5VAI - chains R and B of the 6 polymer chains in the assembly; structure by electron microscopy, 4.10 A resolution (low resolution: residue-level contacts below are approximate; hydrogen-bond / salt-bridge calls are withheld).

[Chain R]
Molecule: Uncharacterized protein
Source organism: Oryctolagus cuniculus
Reference sequence: G1SGD4 (G1SGD4_RABIT); residue numbers follow UniProt; this construct covers 24-422
Sequence (461 residues; row label = number of the first residue in the row; numbers below 1 keep their minus sign (Met-38 is residue -38)):
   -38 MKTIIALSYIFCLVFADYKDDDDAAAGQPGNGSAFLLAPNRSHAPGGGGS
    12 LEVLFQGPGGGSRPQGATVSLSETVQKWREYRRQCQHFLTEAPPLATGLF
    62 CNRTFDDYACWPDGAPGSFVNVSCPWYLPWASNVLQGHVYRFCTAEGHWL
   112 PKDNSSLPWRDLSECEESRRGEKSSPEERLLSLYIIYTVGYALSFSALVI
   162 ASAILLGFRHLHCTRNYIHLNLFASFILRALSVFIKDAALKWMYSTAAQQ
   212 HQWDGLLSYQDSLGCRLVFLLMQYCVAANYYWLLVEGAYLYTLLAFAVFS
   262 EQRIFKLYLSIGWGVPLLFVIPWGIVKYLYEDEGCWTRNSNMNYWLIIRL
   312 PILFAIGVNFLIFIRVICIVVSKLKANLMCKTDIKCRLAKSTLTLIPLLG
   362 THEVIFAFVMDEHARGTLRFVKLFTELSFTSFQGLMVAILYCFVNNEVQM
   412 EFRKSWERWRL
Unresolved in the structure: -38 to 28, 129-134, 422
Cystine bridges: Cys46-Cys71, Cys62-Cys104, Cys85-Cys126, Cys226-Cys296
Construct notes: expression tag (-38 to 23); conflict Ala106 (Thr in G1SGD4), Pro112 (His in G1SGD4), Arg140 (Gln in G1SGD4)
Reported in the primary citation:
  - contacts within the chain: Arg40-Gln213 (hydrogen bond), Ser155-Leu396 (hydrogen bond), Thr175-Tyr250 (hydrogen bond)
  - conformationally variable residues (helix shift): Lys334, Lys346, Gly395

[Chain B]
Molecule: Guanine nucleotide-binding protein G(I)/G(S)/G(T) subunit beta-1
Source organism: Rattus norvegicus
Reference sequence: P54311 (GBB1_RAT); numbering as in UniProt (aligned over 2-340)
Sequence (351 residues; numbered -10 to 340; the number before each row is that of its first residue; numbers below 1 keep their minus sign (Met-10 is residue -10)):
   -10 MHHHHHHGSLLQSELDQLRQEAEQLKNQIRDARKACADATLSQITNNIDP
    40 VGRIQMRTRRTLRGHLAKIYAMHWGTDSRLLVSASQDGKLIIWDSYTTNK
    90 VHAIPLRSSWVMTCAYAPSGNYVACGGLDNICSIYNLKTREGNVRVSREL
   140 AGHTGYLSCCRFLDDNQIVTSSGDTTCALWDIETGQQTTTFTGHTGDVMS
   190 LSLAPDTRLFVSGACDASAKLWDVREGMCRQTFTGHESDINAICFFPNGN
   240 AFATGSDDATCRLFDLRADQELMTYSHDNIICGITSVSFSKSGRLLLAGY
   290 DDFNCNVWDALKADRAGVLAGHDNRVSCLGVTDDGMAVATGSWDSFLKIW
   340 N
Unresolved in the structure: -10 to 0
Construct notes: initiating methionine (-10); expression tag (-9 to 1)
Swiss-Prot annotation at these positions:
  - modified residue: Ser2 (N-acetylserine), His266 (Phosphohistidine)

[Chain R / chain B interface]
Pairs across the interface (7):
  His171(R) - Asp312(B)
  Glu412(R) - Asp312(B)
  Lys415(R) - Phe292(B)
  Arg419(R) - Ala309(B)
  Arg419(R) - Gly310(B)
  Arg419(R) - His311(B)
  Arg419(R) - Asp312(B)
Also at the interface, not in a pair above, chain R (5 interface residues in all): Arg170
Also at the interface, not in a pair above, chain B (8 interface residues in all): Arg52, Asp291, Asn293
Interface features reported in the paper:
  - specific contacts: His171(R)-Asp312(B), Glu412(R)-Asp312(B), Lys415(R)-Asp291(B) (backbone contact), Arg419(R)-Gly310(B), Arg419(R)-His311(B)

[In short]
The interface between chain R and chain B involves 5 residues on one side and 8 on the other. The paper
describes contacts between His171(R) and Asp312(B), Glu412(R) and Asp312(B) and Arg419(R) and Gly310(B) among
others; a backbone contact between Lys415(R) and Asp291(B). From the paper: conformational variability at
Lys334(R), Lys346(R) and Gly395(R); contacts within the chain involving Arg40(R), Gln213(R) and Ser155(R)
among others.
Chain R is Uncharacterized protein (Oryctolagus cuniculus) and chain B is Guanine nucleotide-binding protein
G(I)/G(S)/G(T) subunit beta-1 (Rattus norvegicus); the structure, Cryo-EM structure of the activated
Glucagon-like peptide-1 receptor in complex with G protein, was determined by electron microscopy.
